Entry 4BI1 (X-ray diffraction, 2.70 A resolution); this record covers chain A.

[Chain A]
Protein: Dual specificity protein kinase ttk
From: Homo sapiens
Notes: EC 2.7.12.1; fragment: kinase domain, residues 519-808
UniProtKB: P33981 (TTK_HUMAN); residues 519-808 here = UniProt positions 519-808
Amino-acid sequence (313 residues; each row starts with the number of its first residue):
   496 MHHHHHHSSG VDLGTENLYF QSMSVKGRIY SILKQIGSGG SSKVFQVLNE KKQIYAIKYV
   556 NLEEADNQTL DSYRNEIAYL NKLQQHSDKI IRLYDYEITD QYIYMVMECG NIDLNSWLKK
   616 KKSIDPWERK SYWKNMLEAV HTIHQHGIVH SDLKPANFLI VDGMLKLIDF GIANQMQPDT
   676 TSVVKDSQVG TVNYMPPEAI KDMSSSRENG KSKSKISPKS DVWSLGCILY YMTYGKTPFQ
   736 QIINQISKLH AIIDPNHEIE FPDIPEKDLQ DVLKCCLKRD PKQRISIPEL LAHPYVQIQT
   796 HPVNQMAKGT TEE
Not modelled in the structure: 496-515, 534, 670-682, 698-710, 795-808
Sequence notes: expression tag (496-518)
Residues lining bound ligands:
  - polyethylene glycol fragment (7PE; 2-(2-(2-(2-(2-(2-ethoxyethoxy)ethoxy)ethoxy)ethoxy)ethoxy)ethanol), molecule 1: Lys529, Ile531, Gln541, Gly605, Asn606
  - polyethylene glycol fragment (7PE), molecule 2: Ser537, Val539, Lys553, Val555, Tyr568, Glu571, Ile572, Leu575, Ile598, Met600, Met602, Ile663, Asp664, Ala668
  - polyethylene glycol fragment (7PE), molecule 3: Trp622, Lys625, Ser626, Lys629
  - polyethylene glycol fragment (7PE), molecule 4: Asp766, Lys769, Cys770, Lys773, Gln778
  - ZO6 (thieno[3,2-c][2,6]naphthyridine): Ile531, Val539, Ala551, Ile586, Met602, Glu603, Cys604, Gly605, Asn606, Ile607, Asp608, Leu654, Ile663
Reported in the primary citation:
  - binding site for ZO6: Ile586, Met602, Glu603, Gly605, Leu654, Ile663
  - binding site for polyethylene glycol fragment: Lys553

[In short]
Ligands of chain A: 4 copies of polyethylene glycol fragment and compound ZO6. The paper reports a binding
site for ZO6 at Ile586, Met602 and Glu603 among others; a binding site for polyethylene glycol fragment at
Lys553.
Chain A is Dual specificity protein kinase ttk (Homo sapiens); the structure, Scaffold Focused Virtual
Screening: Prospective Application to the Discovery of TTK Inhibitor, was determined by X-ray diffraction,
deposited together with 4BHZ, 4BI0 and 4BI2.
